1LTA - chains F and G of the 7 polymer chains in the assembly; structure by X-ray diffraction, 2.20 A resolution.

# Chain F (and G)
Protein: Heat-labile enterotoxin, subunit B
Source organism: Escherichia coli
Notes: chain G of this document is another copy of the same molecule, construct and numbering; everything in this record applies to it too
Reference sequence: P32890 (ELBP_ECOLI); residues 1-103 here correspond to UniProt positions 22-124 (UniProt number = residue number + 21)
Chain sequence (103 residues; row label = number of the first residue in the row):
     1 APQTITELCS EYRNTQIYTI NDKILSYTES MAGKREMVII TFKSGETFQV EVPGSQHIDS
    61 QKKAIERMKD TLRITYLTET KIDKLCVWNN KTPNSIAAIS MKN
Disulfide bonds: Cys-9/Cys-86
Residues lining bound ligands: beta-D-galactopyranose (GAL): Glu-51, Gln-56, His-57, Gln-61, Trp-88, Asn-90, Lys-91

# How chain F and chain G interact
Residue-residue contacts - 58 pairs, chain F then chain G:
  Ala-1(F) with Arg-35(G); Met-37(G), hydrophobic; Gln-49(G); Thr-92(G), hydrogen bond (backbone-backbone); Pro-93(G)
  Pro-2(F) with Arg-35(G); Ile-39(G); Pro-93(G)
  Gln-3(F) with Ile-39(G); Thr-92(G); Pro-93(G)
  Ile-5(F) with Thr-28(G)
  Leu-8(F) with Ser-30(G); Arg-35(G)
  Glu-11(F) with Arg-35(G), salt bridge
  Tyr-12(F) with Ala-32(G); Gly-33(G), hydrogen bond (side chain-backbone); Arg-35(G)
  Ser-60(F) with Glu-36(G), hydrogen bond
  Gln-61(F) with Met-31(G), hydrogen bond (side chain-backbone); Ala-32(G); Gly-33(G); Glu-36(G)
  Ala-64(F) with Met-31(G), hydrophobic; Glu-36(G)
  Ile-65(F) with Met-31(G), hydrophobic
  Arg-67(F) with Glu-29(G); Glu-66(G), salt bridge; Lys-69(G); Asp-70(G), salt bridge; Arg-73(G), hydrogen bond (backbone-side chain)
  Met-68(F) with Glu-29(G); Met-31(G), hydrophobic
  Asp-70(F) with Arg-73(G)
  Thr-71(F) with Glu-29(G), hydrogen bond; Arg-73(G), hydrogen bond
  Ile-74(F) with Leu-77(G), hydrophobic
  Thr-80(F) with Leu-77(G)
  Ile-96(F) with Met-31(G)
  Ala-97(F) with Ser-30(G); Met-31(G), hydrogen bond (backbone-backbone); Ala-32(G)
  Ala-98(F) with Glu-29(G); Ser-30(G)
  Ile-99(F) with Thr-28(G); Glu-29(G), hydrogen bond (backbone-backbone)
  Ser-100(F) with Tyr-27(G); Thr-28(G)
  Met-101(F) with Ser-26(G); Tyr-27(G), hydrogen bond (backbone-backbone); Tyr-76(G)
  Lys-102(F) with Leu-25(G); Ser-26(G); Tyr-76(G), hydrogen bond (backbone-side chain)
  Asn-103(F) with Lys-23(G); Leu-25(G), hydrogen bond (backbone-backbone); Tyr-76(G), hydrogen bond; Glu-79(G)
Also at the interface, not in a pair above, chain F (31 interface residues in all): Thr-4, His-57, Ile-58, Lys-63, Thr-75, Trp-88
Also at the interface, not in a pair above, chain G (27 interface residues in all): Ile-24, Lys-34, Thr-47

# Overview
31 residues of chain F and 27 residues of chain G are in contact; the contacts include 13 hydrogen bonds and 3
salt bridges. Polar pairs include Glu-11(F)/Arg-35(G), Arg-67(F)/Glu-66(G) and Arg-67(F)/Asp-70(G). Ligands of
chain F: beta-D-galactopyranose.
Chain F and chain G are both Heat-labile enterotoxin, subunit B (Escherichia coli); the structure, 2.2
angstroms crystal structure of E. coli heat-labile enterotoxin (lt) with bound galactose, was determined by
X-ray diffraction.
